PDB entry 6B2B | X-ray diffraction, 2.60 A resolution | chains A and B of the 4 polymer chains in the assembly

Chain A (and B):
Protein: Fluoride ion transporter CrcB
Organism: Escherichia coli
Notes: chain B of this document is another copy of the same molecule, construct and numbering; everything in this record applies to it too
UniProt: Q6J5N4 (Q6J5N4_ECOLX); numbering as in UniProt (aligned over 1-126)
Chain sequence (126 residues; row label = number of the first residue in the row):
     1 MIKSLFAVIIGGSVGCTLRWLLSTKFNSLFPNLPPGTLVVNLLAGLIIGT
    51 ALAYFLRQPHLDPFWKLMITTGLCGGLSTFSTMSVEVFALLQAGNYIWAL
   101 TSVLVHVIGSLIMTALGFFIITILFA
Unresolved in the structure: 1 (chain B: 126)
Construct notes: engineered mutation Lys25 (Arg in Q6J5N4), Met83 (Phe in Q6J5N4)
Ion coordination: Na+: Gly75, Ser78 (shared with Gly75(B), Ser78(B) of chain B)

Interface between chain A and chain B:
Pairs across the interface (81; chain A residue first):
  Ser4(A) - Trp20(B)
  Leu5(A) - Thr17(B)
  Leu5(A) - Trp20(B)  hydrophobic
  Val8(A) - Cys16(B)
  Val8(A) - Trp20(B)  hydrophobic
  Ile9(A) - Ser13(B)
  Ile9(A) - Thr17(B)
  Gly12(A) - Cys16(B)
  Ser13(A) - Ile9(B)
  Ser13(A) - Ser13(B)  hydrogen bond
  Cys16(A) - Val8(B)
  Cys16(A) - Gly12(B)
  Thr17(A) - Leu5(B)
  Thr17(A) - Val8(B)
  Thr17(A) - Ile9(B)
  Arg19(A) - Thr71(B)  hydrogen bond (side chain-backbone)
  Arg19(A) - Gly75(B)  hydrogen bond (side chain-backbone)
  Arg19(A) - Gly76(B)
  Trp20(A) - Met1(B)
  Trp20(A) - Ser4(B)
  Trp20(A) - Leu5(B)  hydrophobic
  Trp20(A) - Val8(B)  hydrophobic
  Trp20(A) - Leu67(B)
  Trp20(A) - Thr71(B)
  Asn41(A) - Phe80(B)
  Ala44(A) - Ser81(B)
  Ile48(A) - Val85(B)  hydrophobic
  Leu52(A) - Phe88(B)  hydrophobic
  Leu67(A) - Trp20(B)
  Thr71(A) - Arg19(B)  hydrogen bond (backbone-side chain)
  Thr71(A) - Trp20(B)
  Cys74(A) - Ser81(B)  hydrogen bond (backbone-side chain)
  Gly75(A) - Arg19(B)  hydrogen bond (backbone-side chain)
  Gly75(A) - Ser78(B)
  Gly75(A) - Ser81(B)
  Gly76(A) - Arg19(B)
  Ser78(A) - Gly75(B)
  Ser78(A) - Thr79(B)
  Ser78(A) - Phe80(B)  hydrogen bond (side chain-backbone)
  Ser78(A) - Ser81(B)  hydrogen bond (side chain-backbone)
  Thr79(A) - Ser78(B)
  Thr79(A) - Phe80(B)
  Phe80(A) - Asn41(B)
  Phe80(A) - Ser78(B)  hydrogen bond (backbone-side chain)
  Phe80(A) - Thr79(B)
  Phe80(A) - Phe80(B)  hydrophobic
  Phe80(A) - Met83(B)  hydrophobic
  Phe80(A) - His106(B)
  Phe80(A) - Val107(B)  hydrophobic
  Phe80(A) - Ser110(B)
  Ser81(A) - Ala44(B)
  Ser81(A) - Cys74(B)  hydrogen bond (side chain-backbone)
  Ser81(A) - Gly75(B)
  Ser81(A) - Ser78(B)  hydrogen bond (backbone-side chain)
  Met83(A) - Phe80(B)  hydrophobic
  Ser84(A) - Ser110(B)  hydrogen bond
  Ser84(A) - Leu111(B)
  Ser84(A) - Thr114(B)
  Val85(A) - Ile48(B)  hydrophobic
  Val87(A) - Leu111(B)  hydrophobic
  Phe88(A) - Leu52(B)  hydrophobic
  Phe88(A) - Thr114(B)
  Phe88(A) - Ala115(B)  hydrophobic
  Phe88(A) - Phe118(B)  hydrophobic
  Gln92(A) - Phe118(B)
  Gln92(A) - Phe119(B)
  Val103(A) - Val107(B)  hydrophobic
  His106(A) - Phe80(B)
  Val107(A) - Phe80(B)  hydrophobic
  Val107(A) - Val103(B)  hydrophobic
  Val107(A) - Val107(B)  hydrophobic
  Ser110(A) - Phe80(B)
  Ser110(A) - Ser84(B)  hydrogen bond
  Leu111(A) - Ser84(B)
  Leu111(A) - Val87(B)  hydrophobic
  Thr114(A) - Ser84(B)
  Thr114(A) - Phe88(B)
  Ala115(A) - Phe88(B)  hydrophobic
  Phe118(A) - Phe88(B)  hydrophobic
  Phe118(A) - Gln92(B)
  Phe119(A) - Gln92(B)

In short:
38 residues of chain A face 39 of chain B across their interface, with 13 hydrogen bonds. Polar pairs include
Ser13(A)-Ser13(B), Arg19(A)-Thr71(B) and Arg19(A)-Gly75(B). Gly75(A) and Ser78(A) coordinate Na+.
Both chains are Fluoride ion transporter CrcB (Escherichia coli). Entry 6B2B (Crystal structure of fluoride
channel Fluc Ec2 F83M Mutant) was determined by X-ray diffraction (same publication as 6B2D).
